Entry 5AY8 (X-ray diffraction, 2.80 A resolution); this record covers chains E and F of the 10 polymer chains in the assembly.

Chain E:
Name: H3.Y
Source organism: Homo sapiens
Chain sequence (139 residues; row label = number of the first residue in the row; numbers below 1 keep their minus sign (Gly-3 is residue -3)):
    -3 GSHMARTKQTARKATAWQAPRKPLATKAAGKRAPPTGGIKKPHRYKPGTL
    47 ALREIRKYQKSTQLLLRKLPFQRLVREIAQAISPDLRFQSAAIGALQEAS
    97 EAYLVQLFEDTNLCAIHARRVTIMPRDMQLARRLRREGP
Not modelled in the structure: -3 to 37, 134-135
From the paper describing this entry:
  - binding site for the 146-nt DNA strand: Arg115
  - binding site for the 146-nt DNA strand: Arg122
  - mutagenesis - K42R: increased binding to H1

Chain F:
Name: Histone H4
Source organism: Homo sapiens
UniProt: P62805 (H4_HUMAN); residues 0-102 here correspond to UniProt positions 1-103 (UniProt number = residue number + 1)
Chain sequence (106 residues; row label = number of the first residue in the row; numbers below 1 keep their minus sign (Gly-3 is residue -3)):
    -3 GSHMSGRGKGGKGLGKGGAKRHRKVLRDNIQGITKPAIRRLARRGGVKRI
    47 SGLIYEETRGVLKVFLENVIRDAVTYTEHAKRKTVTAMDVVYALKRQGRT
    97 LYGFGG
Not modelled in the structure: -3 to 23
Construct notes: expression tag (-3 to -1)
Swiss-Prot annotation at these positions:
  - DNA-binding region: Lys16 to Lys20
  - modified residue: Ser1 (N-acetylserine), Arg3 (Asymmetric dimethylarginine), Lys5 (N6-(2-hydroxyisobutyryl)lysine), Lys8 (N6-(2-hydroxyisobutyryl)lysine), Lys12 (N6-(2-hydroxyisobutyryl)lysine), Lys16 (N6-(2-hydroxyisobutyryl)lysine), Lys20 (N6,N6,N6-trimethyllysine), Lys31 (N6-(2-hydroxyisobutyryl)lysine), Lys44 (N6-(2-hydroxyisobutyryl)lysine), Ser47 (Phosphoserine), Tyr51 (Phosphotyrosine), Lys59 (N6-(2-hydroxyisobutyryl)lysine), Lys77 (N6-(2-hydroxyisobutyryl)lysine), Lys79 (N6-(2-hydroxyisobutyryl)lysine), Thr80 (Phosphothreonine), Tyr88 (Phosphotyrosine), Lys91 (N6-(2-hydroxyisobutyryl)lysine)
  - cross-link (Glycyl lysine isopeptide (Lys-Gly)): Lys12 (interchain with G-Cter in SUMO2), Lys20 (interchain with G-Cter in SUMO2), Lys31 (interchain with G-Cter in SUMO2), Lys59 (interchain with G-Cter in SUMO2), Lys79 (interchain with G-Cter in SUMO2), Lys91 (interchain with G-Cter in SUMO2)

How chain E and chain F interact:
Pairs across the interface (97):
  Ala47(E) with Arg39(F); Lys44(F)
  Glu50(E) with Arg39(F), salt bridge
  Ile51(E) with Arg39(F); Gly42(F); Val43(F)
  Tyr54(E) with Arg36(F); Arg39(F); Arg40(F), hydrogen bond (backbone-side chain)
  Gln55(E) with Arg40(F), hydrogen bond (side chain-backbone); Gly42(F)
  Ser57(E) with Arg40(F), hydrogen bond
  Thr58(E) with Arg40(F)
  Gln59(E) with Arg40(F), hydrogen bond (backbone-side chain)
  Leu61(E) with Arg36(F), hydrogen bond (backbone-side chain); Leu37(F), hydrophobic; Arg40(F)
  Leu62(E) with Ile29(F), hydrophobic; Ala33(F), hydrophobic; Leu37(F), hydrophobic
  Arg63(E) with Gly28(F), hydrogen bond (side chain-backbone); Thr30(F)
  Pro66(E) with Gly28(F)
  Arg69(E) with Asn25(F)
  Leu70(E) with Asn25(F); Ile26(F), hydrophobic
  Val71(E) with Ile66(F)
  Glu73(E) with Asp24(F); Asn25(F), hydrogen bond; Lys59(F)
  Ile74(E) with Lys59(F); Leu62(F), hydrophobic; Glu63(F); Ile66(F), hydrophobic
  Ala75(E) with Ile66(F), hydrophobic
  Ile78(E) with Ile66(F), hydrophobic; Arg67(F)
  Ser79(E) with Glu74(F), hydrogen bond
  Leu82(E) with Val70(F), hydrophobic; Lys79(F)
  Arg83(E) with Lys79(F), hydrogen bond (backbone-backbone); Thr80(F); Val81(F), hydrogen bond (backbone-backbone)
  Phe84(E) with Val81(F), hydrophobic
  Gln85(E) with Thr80(F); Val81(F), hydrogen bond (backbone-backbone); Thr82(F); Ala83(F), hydrogen bond (side chain-backbone)
  Ala87(E) with Ala83(F); Phe100(F)
  Ala88(E) with Val81(F); Thr82(F); Ala83(F), hydrophobic; Val86(F)
  Gly90(E) with Phe100(F)
  Ala91(E) with Leu97(F), hydrophobic; Phe100(F), hydrophobic
  Leu92(E) with Leu62(F), hydrophobic; Val65(F), hydrophobic; Val86(F), hydrophobic
  Ala95(E) with Leu90(F), hydrophobic
  Ser96(E) with Leu58(F); Phe61(F); Leu62(F)
  Glu97(E) with Leu37(F)
  Tyr99(E) with Val57(F), hydrophobic; Phe61(F), hydrophobic; Arg95(F)
  Leu100(E) with Leu58(F), hydrophobic
  Val101(E) with Leu37(F), hydrophobic; Arg40(F); Gly41(F)
  Leu103(E) with Val57(F), hydrophobic
  Phe104(E) with Ile34(F), hydrophobic; Leu37(F); Ala38(F), hydrophobic; Ile50(F), hydrophobic; Thr54(F)
  Glu105(E) with Gly41(F)
  Asn108(E) with Gly42(F), hydrogen bond (side chain-backbone)
  Val117(E) with Arg45(F)
  Thr118(E) with Arg45(F), hydrogen bond; Ile46(F); Ser47(F)
  Ile119(E) with Val43(F), hydrophobic; Arg45(F), hydrogen bond (backbone-backbone); Ser47(F), hydrogen bond (backbone-backbone); Ile50(F)
  Met120(E) with Ser47(F); Ile50(F)
  Pro121(E) with Leu49(F), hydrophobic; Ile50(F)
  Met124(E) with Glu53(F); Thr54(F); Val57(F), hydrophobic
  Gln125(E) with Glu53(F), hydrogen bond
  Arg128(E) with Val57(F)
Also at the interface, not in a pair above, chain E (54 interface residues in all): Gly44, Leu48, Phe67, Asp81, Glu94, Ala98, Arg132
Also at the interface, not in a pair above, chain F (46 interface residues in all): Gln93

Summary:
54 residues of chain E and 46 residues of chain F are in contact, with 17 hydrogen bonds and 1 salt bridge.
Polar pairs include Glu50(E)-Arg39(F), Tyr54(E)-Arg40(F) and Gln55(E)-Arg40(F). The paper reports a binding
site for the 146-nt DNA strand at Arg115(E) and Arg122(E); K42R of chain E increases binding to H1.
Here chain E is H3.Y and chain F is Histone H4, both from Homo sapiens. Entry 5AY8 (Crystal structure of human
nucleosome containing H3.Y) was determined by X-ray diffraction.
